PDB entry 7QT4 | X-ray diffraction, 2.32 A resolution | chains A and B

Chain A:
Name: Antibody heavy chain
From: Mus musculus
Notes: antibody fragment or engineered binder
Chain sequence (225 residues; row label = number of the first residue in the row):
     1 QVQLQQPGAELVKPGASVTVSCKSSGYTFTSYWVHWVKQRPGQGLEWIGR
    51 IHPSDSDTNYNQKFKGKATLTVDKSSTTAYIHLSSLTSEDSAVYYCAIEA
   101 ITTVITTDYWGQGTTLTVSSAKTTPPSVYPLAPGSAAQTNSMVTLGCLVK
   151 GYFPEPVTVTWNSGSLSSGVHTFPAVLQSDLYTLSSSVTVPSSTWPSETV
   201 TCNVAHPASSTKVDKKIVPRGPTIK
Disordered / not traced: 1, 103-104, 134-142, 163-164, 191, 220-225
Disulfides: Cys22-Cys96, Cys147-Cys202
Residues lining bound ligands: FD0 (2-[2-[2-[2-[[5-oxidanylidene-5-[2-[4-[phenyl(propanoyl)amino]piperidin-1-yl]ethylamino]pentanoyl]amino]ethanoylamino]ethanoylamino]ethanoylamino]ethanoic acid): His35, Val37, Trp47, Ala97, Ile98, Glu99, Ile101, Thr106, Asp108, Trp110

Chain B:
Name: Antibody light chain
From: Mus musculus
Notes: antibody fragment or engineered binder
Chain sequence (214 residues; row label = number of the first residue in the row):
     1 DIVMTQSQKFMSTSVGDRVSVTCKASQNVGTNVAWYQQKPGQSPKALIYS
    51 ASYRYSGVPDRFTGSGSGTDFTLTISNVQSEDLAEFFCQQYNNFPYTFGG
   101 GTQLEMKRADAAPTVSIFPPSSEQLTSGGASVVCFLNNFYPKDINVKWKI
   151 DGSERQNGVLNSWTDQDSKDSTYSMSSTLTLTKDEYERHNSYTCEATHKT
   201 STSPIVKSFNRNEC
Disordered / not traced: 212-214
Disulfides: Cys23-Cys88, Cys134-Cys194
Residues lining bound ligands: FD0 (2-[2-[2-[2-[[5-oxidanylidene-5-[2-[4-[phenyl(propanoyl)amino]piperidin-1-yl]ethylamino]pentanoyl]amino]ethanoylamino]ethanoylamino]ethanoylamino]ethanoic acid): Asn32, Tyr36, Ala46, Tyr49, Ser50, Tyr55, Gln89, Tyr91, Tyr96, Phe98

How chain A and chain B interact:
Contacting residue pairs (60; chain A residue first):
  Gln39(A) - Gln38(B)  hydrogen bond
  Leu45(A) - Phe87(B)  hydrophobic
  Leu45(A) - Phe98(B)
  Trp47(A) - Phe94(B)  hydrophobic
  Trp47(A) - Tyr96(B)
  Trp47(A) - Phe98(B)
  Arg50(A) - Phe94(B)
  Arg50(A) - Tyr96(B)
  Asn59(A) - Phe94(B)
  Asn61(A) - Pro95(B)
  Tyr95(A) - Gln38(B)  hydrogen bond
  Tyr95(A) - Ser43(B)
  Tyr95(A) - Pro44(B)
  Glu99(A) - Tyr55(B)  hydrogen bond
  Ile105(A) - Ser56(B)
  Thr106(A) - Tyr55(B)
  Thr106(A) - Ser56(B)  hydrogen bond (backbone-backbone)
  Thr107(A) - Ser56(B)  hydrogen bond
  Asp108(A) - Lys45(B)
  Asp108(A) - Ala46(B)  hydrogen bond (side chain-backbone)
  Trp110(A) - Tyr36(B)  hydrophobic
  Trp110(A) - Ser43(B)
  Trp110(A) - Pro44(B)  hydrogen bond (side chain-backbone)
  Gly111(A) - Ser43(B)
  Tyr129(A) - Ser121(B)
  Tyr129(A) - Glu123(B)
  Tyr129(A) - Gln124(B)
  Tyr129(A) - Ser127(B)
  Pro130(A) - Ser121(B)
  Pro130(A) - Glu123(B)
  Leu131(A) - Phe118(B)
  Ala132(A) - Phe118(B)
  Ala132(A) - Pro119(B)
  Pro133(A) - Phe118(B)
  Thr144(A) - Ser116(B)
  Thr144(A) - Phe118(B)
  Lys150(A) - Gln124(B)
  Lys150(A) - Ser131(B)
  Lys150(A) - Thr180(B)
  Ser168(A) - Lys169(B)
  His171(A) - Asn137(B)
  His171(A) - Asn138(B)  hydrogen bond
  His171(A) - Asp167(B)
  His171(A) - Ser174(B)  hydrogen bond
  Thr172(A) - Thr164(B)
  Phe173(A) - Phe135(B)  hydrophobic
  Phe173(A) - Asn137(B)
  Phe173(A) - Ser162(B)
  Phe173(A) - Thr164(B)
  Phe173(A) - Ser174(B)
  Phe173(A) - Met175(B)
  Phe173(A) - Ser176(B)
  Pro174(A) - Ser162(B)  hydrogen bond (backbone-side chain)
  Pro174(A) - Trp163(B)
  Val176(A) - Leu160(B)  hydrophobic
  Val176(A) - Asn161(B)
  Ser185(A) - Phe135(B)
  Ser186(A) - Phe135(B)
  Ser187(A) - Phe135(B)
  Ser187(A) - Asn137(B)  hydrogen bond
Also at the interface, not in a pair above, chain A (41 interface residues in all): His35, Val37, Gly44, Glu46, Leu145, Gly146, Leu148, Gln178, Thr183, Thr189, Lys215
Also at the interface, not in a pair above, chain B (38 interface residues in all): Gln42, Tyr49, Val133

Summary:
Chain A and chain B form an interface of 41 and 38 residues respectively, with 11 hydrogen bonds. Among the
polar pairs are Gln39(A)-Gln38(B), Tyr95(A)-Gln38(B) and Glu99(A)-Tyr55(B). Compound FD0 is bound between
chain A and chain B.
Chain A is Antibody heavy chain and chain B is Antibody light chain, both from Mus musculus; the structure,
Antibody FenAb709 - fentanyl complex, was determined by X-ray diffraction together with 7QT0, 7QT2 and 7QT3
from the same study.
